PDB entry 8C1C | electron microscopy, 4.10 A resolution (low resolution: residue-level contacts below are approximate; hydrogen-bond / salt-bridge calls are withheld) | chains H and R of the 5 polymer chains in the assembly

# Chain H
Name: Immunoglobulin heavy constant epsilon
Source organism: Homo sapiens
UniProt: P01854 (IGHE_HUMAN); residues 117-539 here correspond to UniProt positions 1-423 (UniProt number = residue number - 116)
Chain sequence (426 residues; numbered 117 to 542; the number before each row is that of its first residue):
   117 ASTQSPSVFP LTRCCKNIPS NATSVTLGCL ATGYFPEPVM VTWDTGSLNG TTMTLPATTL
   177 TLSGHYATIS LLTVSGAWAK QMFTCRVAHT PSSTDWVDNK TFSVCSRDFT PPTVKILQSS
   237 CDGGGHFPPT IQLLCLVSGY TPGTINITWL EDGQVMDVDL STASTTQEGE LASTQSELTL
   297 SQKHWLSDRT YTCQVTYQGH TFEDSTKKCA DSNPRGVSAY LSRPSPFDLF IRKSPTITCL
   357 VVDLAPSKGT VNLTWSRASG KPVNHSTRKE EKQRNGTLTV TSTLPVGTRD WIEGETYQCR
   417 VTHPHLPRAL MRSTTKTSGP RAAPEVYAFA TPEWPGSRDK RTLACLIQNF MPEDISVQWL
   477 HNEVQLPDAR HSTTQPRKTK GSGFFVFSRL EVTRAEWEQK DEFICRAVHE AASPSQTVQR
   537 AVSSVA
Construct notes: expression tag (540-542)
UniProt features mapped onto this chain:
  - glycosylation (N-linked (GlcNAc...) asparagine): Asn-137, Asn-165, Asn-215, Asn-262, Asn-368, Asn-380, Asn-391
Disulfide bonds: Cys-131/Cys-221, Cys-145/Cys-201, Cys-251/Cys-309, Cys-355/Cys-415, Cys-461/Cys-521
Covalent attachments: glycan linked to Asn-391

# Chain R
Name: High affinity immunoglobulin epsilon receptor subunit alpha
Source organism: Homo sapiens
UniProt: P12319 (FCERA_HUMAN); residues 4-174 here correspond to UniProt positions 29-199 (UniProt number = residue number + 25)
Chain sequence (171 residues; each row starts with the number of its first residue):
     4 KPKVSLNPPW NRIFKGENVT LTCNGNNFFE VSSTKWFHNG SLSEETNSSL NIVNAKFEDS
    64 GEYKCQHQQV NESEPVYLEV FSDWLLLQAS AEVVMEGQPL FLRCHGWRNW DVYKVIYYKD
   124 GEALKYWYEN HNISITNATV EDSGTYYCTG KVWQLDYESE PLNITVIKAP R
UniProt features mapped onto this chain:
  - glycosylation (N-linked (GlcNAc...) asparagine): Asn-21, Asn-42, Asn-50, Asn-74, Asn-135, Asn-140, Asn-166
Disulfide bonds: Cys-26/Cys-68, Cys-107/Cys-151
Covalent attachments: N-acetylglucosamine (NAG) linked to Asn-21, Asn-50, Asn-74, Asn-135, Asn-140, Asn-166; glycan linked to Asn-42

# Chain H / chain R interface
Residue-residue contacts - 20 pairs, chain H then chain R:
  Pro-330(H) / Trp-156(R)
  Arg-331(H) / Trp-156(R)
  Arg-331(H) / Gln-157(R)
  Gly-332(H) / Trp-156(R)
  Gly-332(H) / Gln-157(R)
  Gly-332(H) / Leu-158(R)
  Val-333(H) / Leu-158(R)
  Ser-334(H) / Gln-157(R)
  Ser-334(H) / Leu-158(R)
  His-421(H) / Arg-111(R)
  His-421(H) / Trp-113(R)
  Leu-422(H) / Trp-110(R)
  Pro-423(H) / Ser-85(R)
  Pro-423(H) / Asp-86(R)
  Pro-423(H) / Trp-87(R)
  Pro-423(H) / Trp-110(R)
  Pro-423(H) / Trp-113(R)
  Arg-424(H) / Ser-85(R)
  Arg-424(H) / Asp-86(R)
  Ala-425(H) / Trp-87(R)
Other interface residues (no listed pair), chain H (12 interface residues in all): Asp-359, Leu-426
Other interface residues (no listed pair), chain R (10 interface residues in all): Tyr-160

# Summary
The interface between chain H and chain R involves 12 residues on one side and 10 on the other. Covalently
linked N-acetylglucosamine: at Asn-21(R), Asn-50(R), Asn-74(R), Asn-135(R), Asn-140(R) and Asn-166(R).
Here chain H is Immunoglobulin heavy constant epsilon and chain R is High affinity immunoglobulin epsilon
receptor subunit alpha, both from Homo sapiens. Entry 8C1C (Structure of IgE bound to the ectodomain of
FceRIa) was determined by electron microscopy.
